Entry 1P3L (X-ray diffraction, 2.40 A resolution); this record covers chains I and H of the 10 polymer chains in the assembly.

# Chain I
Molecule: Palindromic 146bp Human Alpha-Satellite DNA fragment
Source organism: Homo sapiens
Sequence (146 nucleotides; row label = number of the first residue in the row):
     1 ATCAATATCC ACCTGCAGAT TCTACCAAAA GTGTATTTGG AAACTGCTCC ATCAAAAGGC
    61 ATGTTCAGCG GAATTCCGCT GAACATGCCT TTTGATGGAG CAGTTTCCAA ATACACTTTT
   121 GGTAGAATCT GCAGGTGGAT ATTGAT

# Chain H
Molecule: Histone H2B
Source organism: Xenopus laevis
Reference sequence: P02281 (H2B1_XENLA); residues 1398-1522 here correspond to UniProt positions 1-125 (UniProt number = residue number - 1397)
Amino-acid sequence (125 residues; each row starts with the number of its first residue):
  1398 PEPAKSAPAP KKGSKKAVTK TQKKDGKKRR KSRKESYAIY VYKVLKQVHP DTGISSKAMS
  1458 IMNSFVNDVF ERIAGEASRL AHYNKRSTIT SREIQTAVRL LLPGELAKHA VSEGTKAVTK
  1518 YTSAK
Not modelled in the structure: 1398-1427
Sequence notes: conflict Gln1419 (Pro23 in P02281), Leu1442 (Met46 in P02281), Ser1457 (Gly61 in P02281), Val1466 (Ile70 in P02281)
Curated features (UniProtKB/Swiss-Prot):
  - modified residue: Lys1413 (N6-acetyllysine)

# Chain I / chain H interface
Pairs across the interface - 11 pairs, chain I then chain H:
  DC47(I) - Lys1428(H)  phosphate contact
  DG121(I) - Ile1436(H)  phosphate contact
  DG121(I) - Tyr1437(H)  sugar contact
  DG122(I) - Arg1430(H)  hydrogen bond to the sugar
  DG122(I) - Lys1431(H)  phosphate contact
  DG122(I) - Glu1432(H)  phosphate contact
  DG122(I) - Ser1433(H)  hydrogen bond to the phosphate
  DG122(I) - Ile1436(H)  phosphate contact
  DT123(I) - Ser1429(H)  phosphate contact
  DT123(I) - Lys1431(H)  hydrogen bond to the phosphate
  DA124(I) - Lys1428(H)  phosphate contact

# In short
5 residues of chain I and 8 residues of chain H are in contact; the contacts include 3 hydrogen bonds. Among
the polar pairs are DG122(I)-Arg1430(H), DG122(I)-Ser1433(H) and DT123(I)-Lys1431(H).
Here chain I is Palindromic 146bp Human Alpha-Satellite DNA fragment (Homo sapiens) and chain H is Histone H2B
(Xenopus laevis). Entry 1P3L (Crystallographic Studies of Nucleosome Core Particles containing Histone 'Sin'
Mutants) was determined by X-ray diffraction (same publication as 1P34, 1P3A, 1P3B, 1P3F, 1P3G, 1P3I and 4
further entries).
